1J5E - chains A and K of the 21 polymer chains in the assembly; structure by X-ray diffraction, 3.05 A resolution.

# Chain A
Molecule: 16S ribosomal RNA
Organism: Thermus thermophilus
Sequence (1522 nucleotides; numbered 0 to 1544 plus 19 insertion-coded residues; 42 numbers in that range are skipped by the numbering (no residue carries them; nothing is unmodelled there); the number before each row is that of its first residue; a row labelled like 190A-190L holds insertion residues (190A, then the next letters in order); numbering starts at 0):
     0 UUUGUUGGAG AGUUUGAUCC UGGCUCAGGG UGAACGCUGG CGGCGUGCCU AAGACAUGCA
    60 AGUCGUGCGG G
    73 CCGCGGGGUU UU
    88 ACUCCG
    95 UGGUC
   101 AGCGGCGGAC GGGUGAGUAA CGCGUGGGU
  129A G
   130 ACCUACCCGG AAGAGGGGGA CAACCCGGGG AAACUCGGGC UAAUCCCCCA UGUGGACCCG
   190 C
190A-190L CCCUUGGGGUGU
   191 GUCCAAAGGG CUUU
   216 GCCCGCUUCC GGAUGGGCCC GCGUCCCAUC AGCUAGUUGG UGGGGUAAUG GCCCACCAAG
   276 GCGACGACGG GUAGCCGGUC UGAGAGGAUG GCCGGCCACA GGGGCACUGA GACACGGGCC
   336 CCACUCCUAC GGGAGGCAGC AGUUAGGAAU CUUCCGCAAU GGGCGCAAGC CUGACGGAGC
   396 GACGCCGCUU GGAGGAAGAA GCCCUUCGGG GUGUAAACUC CUGAA
   442 CCCGGGACGA AACCCCCGAC GA
   474 GGGGACUGAC GGUACCGGG
   494 GUAAUAGCGC CGGCCAACUC CGUGCCAGCA GCCGCGGUAA UACGGAGGGC GCGAGCGUUA
   554 CCCGGAUUCA CUGGGCGUAA AGGGCGUGUA GGCGGCCUGG GGCGUCCCAU GUGAAAGACC
   614 ACGGCUCAAC CGUGGGGGAG CGUGGGAUAC GCUCAGGCUA GACGGUGGGA GAGGGUGGUG
   674 GAAUUCCCGG AGUAGCGGUG AAAUGCGCAG AUACCGGGAG GAACGCCGAU GGCGAAGGCA
   734 GCCACCUGGU CCACCCGUGA CGCUGAGGCG CGAAAGCGUG GGGAGCAAAC CGGAUUAGAU
   794 ACCCGGGUAG UCCACGCCCU AAACGAUGCG CGCUAGGUCU CUGGGUCU
   848 CCUGGGGGCC GAAGCUAACG CGUUAAGCGC GCCGCCUGGG GAGUACGGCC GCAAGGCUGA
   908 AACUCAAAGG AAUUGACGGG GGCCCGCACA AGCGGUGGAG CAUGUGGUUU AAUUCGAAGC
   968 AACGCGAAGA ACCUUACCAG GCCUUGACAU GCUAGG
 1003A G
  1004 AACCCGGGUG AAAGCCUGGG GUGCCCC
1030A-1030D GCGA
  1031 GGGGAGCCCU AGCACAGGUG CUGCAUGGCC GUCGUCAGCU CGUGCCGUGA GGUGUUGGGU
  1091 UAAGUCCCGC AACGAGCGCA ACCCCCGCCG UUAGUUGCCA GCGGUUCGGC CGGGCACUCU
  1151 AACGGGACUG CCCGCGAAA
  1171 GCGGGAGGAA GGAGGGGACG ACGUCUGGUC AGCAUGGCCC UUACGGCCUG GGCGACACAC
  1231 GUGCUACAAU GCCCACUACA AAGCGAUGCC ACCCGGCAAC GGGGAGCUAA UCGCAAAAAG
  1291 GUGGGCCCAG UUCGGAUUGG GGUCUGCAAC CCGACCCCAU GAAGCCGGAA UCGCUAGUAA
  1351 UCGCGGAUCA G
 1361A C
  1362 CAUGCCGCGG UGAAUACGUU CCCGGGCCUU GUACACACCG CCCGUCACGC CAUGGGAGCG
  1422 GGCUCUACCC GAAGUCGCCG GG
  1446 AGCCUACGGG
  1459 CAGGCGCCGA GGGUAGGGCC CGUGACUGGG GCGAAGUCGU AACAAGGUAG CUGUACCGGA
  1519 AGGUGCGGCU GGAUCACCUC CUUUCU
Unresolved in the structure: 0-4, 1535-1538

# Chain K
Molecule: 30S ribosomal protein S11
Organism: Thermus thermophilus
Amino-acid sequence (129 residues; numbered 1 to 129; the number before each row is that of its first residue):
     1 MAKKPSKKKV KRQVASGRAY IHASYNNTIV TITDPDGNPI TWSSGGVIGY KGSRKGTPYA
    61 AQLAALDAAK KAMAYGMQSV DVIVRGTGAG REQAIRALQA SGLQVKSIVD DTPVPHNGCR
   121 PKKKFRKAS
Unresolved in the structure: 1-10

# Chain A / chain K interface
Residue-residue contacts (86):
  G674(A) with His116(K), base contact
  A675(A) with Val114(K), hydrogen bond to the sugar; Pro115(K), base contact; His116(K), hydrogen bond to the base; Gly118(K), base contact
  A676(A) with Pro113(K), sugar contact; Pro115(K), sugar contact; Cys119(K), base contact
  U677(A) with Cys119(K), base contact
  G683(A) with Asn38(K), hydrogen bond to the base; Pro39(K), base contact
  A684(A) with Arg12(K), hydrogen bond to the phosphate; Asn38(K), hydrogen bond to the sugar; Pro39(K), hydrogen bond to the sugar
  G685(A) with Arg12(K), salt bridge to the phosphate; Pro39(K), sugar contact; Ile40(K), phosphate contact; Trp42(K), sugar contact
  U686(A) with Trp42(K), hydrogen bond to the sugar
  A687(A) with Trp42(K), sugar contact; Lys71(K), salt bridge to the phosphate
  G688(A) with Trp42(K), sugar contact; Ser44(K), hydrogen bond to the phosphate; Gly46(K), sugar contact; Val47(K), sugar contact
  C689(A) with Asn27(K), hydrogen bond to the phosphate; Ser44(K), hydrogen bond to the phosphate; Gly45(K), phosphate contact; Gly46(K), hydrogen bond to the phosphate; Val47(K), phosphate contact; Lys55(K), salt bridge to the phosphate
  G690(A) with Asn27(K), hydrogen bond to the phosphate; Lys55(K), hydrogen bond to the base
  G691(A) with Asn26(K), hydrogen bond to the phosphate; Lys51(K), base contact; Gly52(K), base contact; Lys55(K), hydrogen bond to the base
  U692(A) with Asn26(K), hydrogen bond to the phosphate; Gly52(K), base contact; Ser53(K), hydrogen bond to the base; Lys124(K), salt bridge to the phosphate
  A694(A) with Ser53(K), hydrogen bond to the phosphate
  A695(A) with Gly52(K), phosphate contact; Ser53(K), hydrogen bond to the phosphate
  A696(A) with Lys51(K), salt bridge to the phosphate
  A704(A) with Trp42(K), base contact
  U705(A) with Ile29(K), base contact; Trp42(K), base contact
  A706(A) with Ile29(K), sugar contact; Thr31(K), hydrogen bond to the base; Pro39(K), base contact
  C707(A) with Tyr20(K), phosphate contact; Thr31(K), sugar contact; Gly37(K), hydrogen bond to the sugar; Pro39(K), base contact; Arg85(K), salt bridge to the phosphate
  C708(A) with Arg18(K), sugar contact; Tyr20(K), sugar contact; Asp36(K), sugar contact; Gly37(K), sugar contact; Arg85(K), salt bridge to the phosphate
  G714(A) with Cys119(K), base contact
  A715(A) with Gly118(K), base contact
  A716(A) with Asn117(K), hydrogen bond to the sugar; Gly118(K), sugar contact
  C717(A) with His116(K), sugar contact; Asn117(K), sugar contact
  G718(A) with His116(K), stacking on the base; Asn117(K), hydrogen bond to the phosphate
  A777(A) with Cys119(K), base contact
  G778(A) with Cys119(K), sugar contact; Arg120(K), hydrogen bond to the sugar
  C779(A) with Arg120(K), sugar contact; Pro121(K), sugar contact; Lys122(K), phosphate contact; Lys123(K), phosphate contact
  A780(A) with Lys122(K), phosphate contact; Lys123(K), hydrogen bond to the phosphate
  C796(A) with Lys123(K), salt bridge to the phosphate
  C797(A) with Lys124(K), phosphate contact
  G798(A) with Lys122(K), salt bridge to the phosphate
  U1522(A) with Lys123(K), phosphate contact
  G1523(A) with Lys123(K), salt bridge to the phosphate
  C1524(A) with Arg120(K), salt bridge to the phosphate
  G1525(A) with Arg120(K), salt bridge to the phosphate; Arg126(K), salt bridge to the phosphate
Interface residues without a listed pair, chain K (39 interface residues in all): His22, Ser24, Tyr75

# Summary
38 residues of chain A and 39 residues of chain K are in contact; the contacts include 25 hydrogen bonds, 13
salt bridges and 1 aromatic stacking contact. Polar pairs include A675(A)-His116(K), G683(A)-Asn38(K) and
G690(A)-Lys55(K).
Here chain A is 16S ribosomal RNA and chain K is 30S ribosomal protein S11, both from Thermus thermophilus.
Entry 1J5E (Structure of the Thermus thermophilus 30S Ribosomal Subunit) was determined by X-ray diffraction.
